Entry 4XRT (X-ray diffraction, 1.95 A resolution); this record covers chain A.

== Chain A ==
Molecule: StfQ Aromatase/Cyclase
From: Streptomyces steffisburgensis
UniProtKB: Q2PA00 (Q2PA00_9ACTO); residue numbers follow UniProt; this construct covers 1-309
Sequence (329 residues; numbered -19 to 309; the number before each row is that of its first residue; numbers below 1 keep their minus sign (Met-19 is residue -19)):
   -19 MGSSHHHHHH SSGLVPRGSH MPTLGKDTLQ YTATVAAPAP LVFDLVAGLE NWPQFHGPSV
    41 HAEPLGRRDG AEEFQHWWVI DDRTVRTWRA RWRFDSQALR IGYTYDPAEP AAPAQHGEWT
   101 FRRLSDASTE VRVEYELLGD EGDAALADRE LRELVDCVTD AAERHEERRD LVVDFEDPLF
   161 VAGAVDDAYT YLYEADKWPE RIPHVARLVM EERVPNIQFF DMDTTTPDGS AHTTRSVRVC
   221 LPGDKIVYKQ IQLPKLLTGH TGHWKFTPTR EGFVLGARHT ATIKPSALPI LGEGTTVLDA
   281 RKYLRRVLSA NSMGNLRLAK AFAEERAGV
Disordered / not traced: -19 to 7
Sequence notes: expression tag (-19 to 0)
From the paper describing this entry:
  - mutagenesis - R218A, R218K, R218Q, Y228F, Q230A, H240A, W244F, H259A, N291A, S292A, N295A: decreased catalytic activity
  - catalytic residues: Arg218, His259, Asn295

== In short ==
From the paper: catalytic residues Arg218, His259 and Asn295; R218A, R218K and R218Q, among others, reduce
catalytic activity; 11 substitutions were tested in all.
Chain A is StfQ Aromatase/Cyclase (Streptomyces steffisburgensis); the structure, Crystal structure of the
di-domain ARO/CYC StfQ from the steffimycin biosynthetic pathway, was determined by X-ray diffraction together
with 4XRW from the same study.
